Entry 5E8M (X-ray diffraction, 1.75 A resolution); this record covers chains A and B.

# Chain A
Name: Heparanase
Source organism: Homo sapiens
Notes: EC 3.2.1.166
UniProtKB: Q9Y251 (HPSE_HUMAN); residue numbers follow UniProt; this construct covers 158-543
Sequence (389 residues; numbered 155 to 543; the number before each row is that of its first residue):
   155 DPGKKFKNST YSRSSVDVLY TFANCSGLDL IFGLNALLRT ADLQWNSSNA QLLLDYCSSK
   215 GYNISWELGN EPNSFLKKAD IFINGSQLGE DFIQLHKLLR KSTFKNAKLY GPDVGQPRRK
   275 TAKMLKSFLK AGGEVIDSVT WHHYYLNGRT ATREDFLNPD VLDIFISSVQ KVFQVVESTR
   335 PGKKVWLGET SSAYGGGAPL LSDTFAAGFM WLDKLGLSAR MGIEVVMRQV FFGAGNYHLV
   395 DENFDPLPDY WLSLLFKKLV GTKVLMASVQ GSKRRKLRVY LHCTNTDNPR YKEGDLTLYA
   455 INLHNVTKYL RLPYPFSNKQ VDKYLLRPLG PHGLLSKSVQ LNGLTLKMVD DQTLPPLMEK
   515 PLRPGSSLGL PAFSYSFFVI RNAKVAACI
Disordered / not traced: 155-158
Construct notes: expression tag (155-157); variant Arg307 (Lys in Q9Y251)
Disulfide bonds: Cys437-Cys542
Covalently attached groups: N-acetylglucosamine (NAG) linked to Asn162, Asn200, Asn217, Asn238; glycan linked to Asn459
Curated features (UniProtKB/Swiss-Prot):
  - region: Phe527 to Ile543 (Required for transferring proheparanase to the Golgi apparatus, secretion and subsequent enzyme activity and for enhancement of PKB/AKT1 phosphorylation)
  - active site: Glu225 (Proton donor), Glu343 (Nucleophile)
  - binding site (heparan sulfate group): Lys158 to Asn162, Gln270 to Lys280, His296, Arg303, Tyr348 to Gly350, Gly389 to Tyr391
  - glycosylation (N-linked (GlcNAc...) asparagine): Asn162, Asn178, Asn200, Asn217, Asn238, Asn459
  - natural variant: Asn260 (N260S: In some hepatocellular carcinoma), Arg307 (K307R: this construct carries the variant)
  - mutagenesis: Lys158 (K158A: No association with GS-modified heparin; when associated with K-158), Lys161 (K161A: Two-fold increase in the level of secretion upon addition of GS-modified heparin. No association with GS-modified heparin; when associated with K-161), Asn162 (N162Q: Faster electrophoretic migration typical of a size reduction and important decrease of secretion. Larger size reduction; when associated with Q-178; Q-200; Q-217; Q-238 and Q-459), Asn178 (N178Q: Faster electrophoretic migration typical of a size reduction and important decrease of secretion. Larger size reduction; when associated with Q-162; Q-200; Q-217; Q-238 and Q-459), Asn200 (N200Q: Faster electrophoretic migration typical of a size reduction and partial decrease in secretion. Larger size reduction; when associated with Q-162; Q-178; Q-217; Q-238 and Q-459), Asn217 (N217Q: Faster electrophoretic migration typical of a size reduction and partial decrease in secretion. Larger size reduction; when associated with Q-162; Q-178; Q-200; Q-238 and Q-459), Glu225 (E225A: Loss of heparanase activity. No effect on HPSE-mediated cell adhesion), Asn238 (N238Q: Faster electrophoretic migration typical of a size reduction. Larger size reduction and important decrease of secretion; when associated with Q-162; Q-178; Q-200; Q-217 and Q-459), Glu343 (E343A: Loss of heparanase activity), Asp367 (D367A: Strong decrease in heparanase activity), Glu378 (E378A: No reduction in heparanase activity), Glu396 (E396A: No reduction in heparanase activity), 18 further mutagenesis entries in UniProt
From the paper describing this entry:
  - post-translational modification sites: Asn162, Asn200, Asn217, Asn238, Asn459
  - catalytic residues: Glu225, Glu343

# Chain B
Name: Heparanase
Source organism: Homo sapiens
Notes: EC 3.2.1.166
UniProtKB: Q9Y251 (HPSE_HUMAN); residues 1-74 here correspond to UniProt positions 36-109 (UniProt number = residue number + 35)
Sequence (77 residues; each row starts with the number of its first residue; numbers below 1 keep their minus sign (Asp-2 is residue -2)):
    -2 DPGQDVVDLD FFTQEPLHLV SPSFLSVTID ANLATDPRFL ILLGSPKLRT LARGLSPAYL
    58 RFGGTKTDFL IFDPKKE
Disordered / not traced: -2 to 0
Construct notes: expression tag (-2 to 0)
Curated features (UniProtKB/Swiss-Prot):
  - binding site (heparan sulfate group): Asp27 to Asn29, Thr62

# Interface between chain A and chain B
Pairs across the interface (202):
  Phe160(A) - Thr62(B)
  Phe160(A) - Phe66(B)
  Lys161(A) - Lys63(B)  hydrogen bond (backbone-side chain)
  Lys161(A) - Phe66(B)
  Asn162(A) - Phe66(B)
  Asn162(A) - Ile68(B)
  Ser163(A) - Thr32(B)
  Ser163(A) - Lys63(B)  hydrogen bond
  Ser163(A) - Phe66(B)  hydrogen bond (backbone-backbone)
  Ser163(A) - Leu67(B)
  Ser163(A) - Ile68(B)  hydrogen bond (backbone-backbone)
  Thr164(A) - Ile68(B)
  Thr164(A) - Lys73(B)  hydrogen bond
  Tyr165(A) - Leu67(B)  hydrophobic
  Tyr165(A) - Ile68(B)  hydrogen bond (backbone-backbone)
  Tyr165(A) - Phe69(B)
  Tyr165(A) - Asp70(B)  hydrogen bond (backbone-backbone)
  Ser166(A) - Asp70(B)
  Ser166(A) - Lys73(B)
  Arg167(A) - Phe69(B)
  Arg167(A) - Pro71(B)  hydrogen bond (side chain-backbone)
  Arg167(A) - Lys73(B)
  Ser168(A) - Glu74(B)
  Ser169(A) - Phe36(B)
  Val172(A) - Phe36(B)  hydrophobic
  Val172(A) - Leu37(B)  hydrophobic
  Val172(A) - Leu40(B)  hydrophobic
  Leu173(A) - Phe59(B)  hydrophobic
  Thr175(A) - Arg46(B)
  Phe176(A) - Leu40(B)
  Phe176(A) - Arg46(B)
  Phe176(A) - Ala49(B)  hydrophobic
  Phe176(A) - Leu57(B)  hydrophobic
  Cys179(A) - Arg46(B)
  Cys179(A) - Arg50(B)  hydrogen bond (backbone-side chain)
  Ser180(A) - Arg46(B)
  Ser180(A) - Ala49(B)
  Ser180(A) - Arg50(B)
  Ser180(A) - Ser53(B)
  Gly181(A) - Ser53(B)  hydrogen bond (backbone-side chain)
  Leu182(A) - Ala55(B)
  Asp183(A) - Ala55(B)  hydrogen bond (backbone-backbone)
  Asp183(A) - Tyr56(B)
  Asp183(A) - Leu57(B)  hydrogen bond (backbone-backbone)
  Leu184(A) - Leu57(B)
  Ile185(A) - Tyr56(B)  hydrophobic
  Ile185(A) - Leu57(B)  hydrogen bond (backbone-backbone)
  Ile185(A) - Arg58(B)
  Ile185(A) - Phe59(B)  hydrogen bond (backbone-backbone)
  Phe186(A) - Phe59(B)  hydrophobic
  Gly187(A) - Phe59(B)  hydrogen bond (backbone-backbone)
  Gly187(A) - Thr64(B)
  Leu188(A) - Thr64(B)
  Leu188(A) - Asp65(B)
  Asn189(A) - Thr64(B)
  Asn189(A) - Asp65(B)
  Asn189(A) - Phe66(B)
  Asn189(A) - Leu67(B)  hydrogen bond (side chain-backbone)
  Ala190(A) - Asp65(B)  hydrogen bond (backbone-side chain)
  Leu191(A) - Asp65(B)
  Asn203(A) - Ile68(B)
  Asn203(A) - Phe69(B)  hydrogen bond (side chain-backbone)
  Leu206(A) - Phe69(B)
  Leu207(A) - Phe69(B)
  Tyr210(A) - Phe69(B)  hydrophobic
  Glu221(A) - Arg58(B)  salt bridge
  Gly223(A) - Asp65(B)
  Asn224(A) - Arg58(B)  hydrogen bond
  Asn224(A) - Gly61(B)  hydrogen bond (side chain-backbone)
  Asn224(A) - Thr62(B)
  Asn224(A) - Asp65(B)  hydrogen bond (backbone-side chain)
  Phe229(A) - Asp65(B)
  Lys232(A) - Phe66(B)
  Tyr264(A) - Tyr56(B)
  Asp267(A) - Arg58(B)  salt bridge
  His296(A) - Arg58(B)
  Trp340(A) - Tyr56(B)  hydrophobic
  Gly342(A) - Arg58(B)
  Glu343(A) - Arg58(B)  salt bridge
  Glu343(A) - Gly61(B)
  Trp365(A) - Leu22(B)  hydrophobic
  Leu369(A) - Phe21(B)
  Leu369(A) - Leu22(B)  hydrophobic
  Ala373(A) - His15(B)
  Ala373(A) - Val17(B)  hydrophobic
  Ala373(A) - Phe21(B)  hydrophobic
  Arg374(A) - Leu14(B)
  Arg374(A) - His15(B)  hydrogen bond (backbone-side chain)
  Met375(A) - His15(B)
  Gly376(A) - His15(B)
  Ile377(A) - Val17(B)
  Ile377(A) - Phe21(B)
  Glu378(A) - Val17(B)
  Glu378(A) - Ser18(B)  hydrogen bond (backbone-backbone)
  Glu378(A) - Phe21(B)
  Val379(A) - Ser18(B)
  Val379(A) - Ser20(B)
  Val379(A) - Phe21(B)
  Val379(A) - Ser23(B)
  Val380(A) - Phe21(B)  hydrogen bond (backbone-backbone)
  Val380(A) - Leu22(B)
  Val380(A) - Ser23(B)  hydrogen bond (backbone-backbone)
  Met381(A) - Ser23(B)
  Met381(A) - Arg58(B)
  Arg382(A) - Ser23(B)  hydrogen bond (backbone-backbone)
  Arg382(A) - Val24(B)
  Arg382(A) - Thr25(B)  hydrogen bond (backbone-backbone)
  Gln383(A) - Thr25(B)  hydrogen bond
  Gln383(A) - Asp27(B)  hydrogen bond
  Val384(A) - Thr25(B)
  Phe385(A) - Val24(B)  hydrophobic
  Phe385(A) - Thr25(B)  hydrogen bond (backbone-backbone)
  Phe385(A) - Leu45(B)  hydrophobic
  Phe385(A) - Leu48(B)
  Phe385(A) - Ala49(B)
  Phe385(A) - Leu52(B)  hydrophobic
  Phe386(A) - Ile26(B)
  Phe386(A) - Leu45(B)  hydrophobic
  Leu393(A) - Val24(B)  hydrophobic
  Val394(A) - Leu45(B)  hydrophobic
  Val394(A) - Leu48(B)  hydrophobic
  Asn397(A) - Lys44(B)  hydrogen bond (backbone-side chain)
  Phe398(A) - Leu39(B)
  Phe398(A) - Ser42(B)
  Phe398(A) - Lys44(B)
  Phe398(A) - Leu45(B)  hydrophobic
  Phe398(A) - Leu48(B)
  Asp399(A) - Lys44(B)  salt bridge
  Pro400(A) - Leu48(B)  hydrophobic
  Tyr404(A) - Leu48(B)  hydrogen bond (side chain-backbone)
  Tyr404(A) - Gly51(B)
  Tyr404(A) - Leu52(B)  hydrophobic
  Ser407(A) - Leu22(B)
  Leu408(A) - Gly51(B)
  Phe410(A) - Phe21(B)  hydrophobic
  Phe410(A) - Leu22(B)  hydrophobic
  Lys411(A) - Leu22(B)  hydrogen bond (side chain-backbone)
  Lys411(A) - Leu52(B)  hydrogen bond (side chain-backbone)
  Lys411(A) - Pro54(B)  hydrogen bond (side chain-backbone)
  Lys411(A) - Ala55(B)
  Lys412(A) - Gly51(B)  hydrogen bond (side chain-backbone)
  Thr416(A) - His15(B)
  Thr416(A) - Leu16(B)
  Thr416(A) - Val17(B)  hydrogen bond (backbone-backbone)
  Thr416(A) - Ser18(B)
  Thr416(A) - Pro19(B)
  Lys417(A) - Pro13(B)
  Lys417(A) - His15(B)
  Lys417(A) - Leu16(B)
  Val418(A) - Pro13(B)
  Val418(A) - Leu14(B)  hydrogen bond (backbone-backbone)
  Val418(A) - His15(B)  hydrogen bond (backbone-backbone)
  Val418(A) - Val17(B)  hydrophobic
  Leu419(A) - Phe9(B)
  Leu419(A) - Glu12(B)
  Leu419(A) - Pro13(B)  hydrophobic
  Leu419(A) - Leu14(B)
  Met420(A) - Phe8(B)
  Met420(A) - Phe9(B)  hydrogen bond (backbone-backbone)
  Met420(A) - Leu14(B)  hydrophobic
  Ala421(A) - Asp7(B)
  Ala421(A) - Phe8(B)  hydrophobic
  Ser422(A) - Leu6(B)
  Ser422(A) - Asp7(B)  hydrogen bond (backbone-backbone)
  Val423(A) - Val4(B)  hydrophobic
  Val423(A) - Asp5(B)
  Gln424(A) - Asp5(B)  hydrogen bond (backbone-backbone)
  Gln424(A) - Asp7(B)  hydrogen bond
  Leu435(A) - Phe8(B)  hydrophobic
  Val460(A) - Asp2(B)
  Thr461(A) - Asp2(B)
  Lys462(A) - Gln1(B)
  Lys462(A) - Asp2(B)  salt bridge
  Tyr463(A) - Asp2(B)  hydrogen bond (backbone-backbone)
  Tyr463(A) - Val3(B)
  Tyr463(A) - Val4(B)  hydrogen bond (backbone-backbone)
  Leu464(A) - Val4(B)
  Arg465(A) - Val3(B)
  Arg465(A) - Val4(B)  hydrogen bond (backbone-backbone)
  Arg465(A) - Asp5(B)  salt bridge
  Arg465(A) - Leu6(B)  hydrogen bond (backbone-backbone)
  Leu466(A) - Phe8(B)  hydrophobic
  Pro467(A) - Leu6(B)
  Pro467(A) - Phe8(B)  hydrophobic
  Phe470(A) - Phe8(B)  hydrophobic
  Met502(A) - Lys44(B)
  Met502(A) - Thr47(B)
  Met502(A) - Leu48(B)  hydrophobic
  Asp505(A) - Pro43(B)
  Asp505(A) - Lys44(B)
  Asp505(A) - Thr47(B)  hydrogen bond (backbone-side chain)
  Gln506(A) - Pro43(B)
  Gln506(A) - Thr47(B)
  Gln506(A) - Arg50(B)
  Thr507(A) - Thr47(B)
  Leu508(A) - Gly51(B)
  Ile534(A) - Phe8(B)  hydrophobic
  Val539(A) - Thr10(B)
  Ala541(A) - Thr10(B)
  Ala541(A) - Gln11(B)
  Ala541(A) - Glu12(B)
  Ala541(A) - Pro13(B)
Also at the interface, not in a pair above, chain A (106 interface residues in all): Val170, Ala177, Leu192, Ala233, Ser372, Gly415, Val433, Leu450, Leu452
Also at the interface, not in a pair above, chain B (65 interface residues in all): Leu30, Lys72

# Summary
106 residues of chain A and 65 residues of chain B are in contact, with 48 hydrogen bonds and 6 salt bridges.
Polar pairs include Glu221(A)-Arg58(B), Asp267(A)-Arg58(B) and Glu343(A)-Arg58(B). N-acetylglucosamine is
covalently linked to Asn162(A), Asn200(A), Asn217(A) and Asn238(A). The paper reports catalytic residues
Glu225(A) and Glu343(A); modification sites Asn162(A), Asn200(A) and Asn217(A) among others.
Here chain A is Heparanase and chain B is Heparanase, both from Homo sapiens. Entry 5E8M (Crystal structure of
human heparanase) was determined by X-ray diffraction (same publication as 5E97, 5E98, 5E9B and 5E9C).
